PDB entry 7UBJ | X-ray diffraction, 1.46 A resolution | chains A and B

Chain A (and B):
Protein: Antitermination protein Q
Source organism: Escherichia phage Lambda
Notes: chain B of this document is another copy of the same molecule, construct and numbering; everything in this record applies to it too
UniProtKB: P03047 (REGQ_LAMBD); numbering as in UniProt (aligned over 62-207)
Amino-acid sequence (147 residues; row label = number of the first residue in the row):
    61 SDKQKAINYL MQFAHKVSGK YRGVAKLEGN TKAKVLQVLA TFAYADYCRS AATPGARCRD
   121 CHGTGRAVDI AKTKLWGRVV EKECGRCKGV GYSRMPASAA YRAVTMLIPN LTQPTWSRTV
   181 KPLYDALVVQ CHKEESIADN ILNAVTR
Unresolved in the structure: 207 (chain B: 61, 206-207)
Sequence notes: expression tag (61); engineered mutation K134 (Glu in P03047)
Bound ions: Zn2+: C118, C121, C144, C147
Swiss-Prot annotation at these positions:
  - zinc finger: C118 to C147
  - DNA-binding region: L171 to H192
  - binding site (Zn(2+)): C118, C121, C144, C147
  - site (Interaction with host rpoB): T101, A160, T165
  - mutagenesis: V189 (V189E: Increased suppressor activity), H192 (H192Y: Increased suppressor activity)

How chain A and chain B interact:
Residue-residue contacts - 26 pairs, chain A then chain B:
  Y107(A) with M166(B), hydrogen bond
  A111(A) with F102(B); A163(B); M166(B), hydrophobic
  A112(A) with F102(B); M166(B)
  P114(A) with T101(B); F102(B); A105(B), hydrophobic
  R117(A) with R162(B)
  R119(A) with S158(B)
  H122(A) with S158(B); A159(B); R162(B)
  E195(A) with R162(B), salt bridge; M166(B)
  D199(A) with Y161(B); R162(B), salt bridge
  L202(A) with Y161(B); P169(B); L171(B); T172(B)
  N203(A) with Y161(B), hydrogen bond; T172(B); Q173(B), hydrogen bond (side chain-backbone); P174(B)
Also at the interface, not in a pair above, chain A (14 interface residues in all): C108, T113, S196
Also at the interface, not in a pair above, chain B (16 interface residues in all): T165, N170

Overview:
14 residues of chain A face 16 of chain B across their interface, with 3 hydrogen bonds and 2 salt bridges.
Among the polar pairs are E195(A)-R162(B), D199(A)-R162(B) and Y107(A)-M166(B). From UniProt: 4 Zn2+-binding
residues and 2 mutagenesis sites on chain A.
Both chains are Antitermination protein Q (Escherichia phage Lambda). Entry 7UBJ (Transcription
antitermination factor Qlambda, type-I crystal) was determined by X-ray diffraction together with 7UBL, 7UBM
and 7UBN from the same study.
